3BU6 - chains A and B; structure by X-ray diffraction, 1.95 A resolution.

# Chain A
Molecule: insulin receptor subunit beta
Source organism: Homo sapiens
Notes: EC 2.7.10.1; fragment: protein kinase
UniProtKB: P06213 (INSR_HUMAN); residues 978-1283 here correspond to UniProt positions 1005-1310 (UniProt number = residue number + 27)
Chain sequence (306 residues; row label = number of the first residue in the row):
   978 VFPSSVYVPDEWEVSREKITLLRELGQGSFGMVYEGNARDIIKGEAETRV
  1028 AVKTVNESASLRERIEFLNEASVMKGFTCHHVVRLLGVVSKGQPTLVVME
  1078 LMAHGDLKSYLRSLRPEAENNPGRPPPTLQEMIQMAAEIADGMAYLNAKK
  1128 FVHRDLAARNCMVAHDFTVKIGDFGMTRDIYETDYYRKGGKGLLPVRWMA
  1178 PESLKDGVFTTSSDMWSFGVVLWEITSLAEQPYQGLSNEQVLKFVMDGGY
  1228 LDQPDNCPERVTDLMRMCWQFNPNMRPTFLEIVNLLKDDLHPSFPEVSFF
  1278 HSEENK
Not modelled in the structure: 978-986
Construct notes: engineered mutation Ser981 (Cys1008 in P06213); variant Asn1251 (Lys1278 in P06213)
Modified / non-standard residues: Tyr1158 (o-phosphotyrosine; PTR); Tyr1162 (o-phosphotyrosine; PTR); Tyr1163 (o-phosphotyrosine; PTR)
Curated features (UniProtKB/Swiss-Prot):
  - active site: Asp1132 (Proton donor/acceptor)
  - binding site (ATP): Ser1006, Lys1030, Glu1077 to Asp1083, Arg1136, Asn1137, Asp1150
  - modified residue: Tyr984 (Phosphotyrosine), Cys1056 (S-nitrosocysteine), Tyr1158 (Phosphotyrosine), Tyr1162 (Phosphotyrosine), Tyr1163 (Phosphotyrosine)
  - cross-link: Lys1052 (Glycyl lysine isopeptide (Lys-Gly) (interchain with G-Cter in ubiquitin))

# Chain B
Molecule: Insulin receptor substrate 2
UniProtKB: P81122 (IRS2_MOUSE); residues 620-634 here = UniProt positions 620-634
Chain sequence (15 residues; row label = number of the first residue in the row):
   620 AYNPYPEDYGDIEIG
Not modelled in the structure: 620
Modified / non-standard residues: Tyr628 (o-phosphotyrosine; PTR)

# Chain A / chain B interface
Pairs across the interface - 54 pairs, chain A then chain B:
  Leu1002(A) with Tyr621(B)
  Gly1003(A) with Tyr621(B)
  Gln1004(A) with Tyr621(B); Pro623(B)
  Val1010(A) with Tyr621(B), hydrophobic
  Ala1028(A) with Tyr621(B)
  Glu1077(A) with Tyr621(B)
  Leu1078(A) with Tyr621(B)
  Met1079(A) with Tyr621(B), hydrogen bond (backbone-side chain)
  Gly1082(A) with Tyr621(B)
  Asp1083(A) with Tyr621(B), hydrogen bond (side chain-backbone); Asn622(B), hydrogen bond (side chain-backbone); Tyr624(B)
  Lys1085(A) with Tyr624(B); Asp627(B), salt bridge
  Ser1086(A) with Asn622(B), hydrogen bond; Tyr624(B), hydrogen bond
  Asp1132(A) with Tyr628(B)
  Arg1136(A) with Tyr624(B); Asp627(B), salt bridge; Tyr628(B)
  Asn1137(A) with Tyr628(B)
  Lys1165(A) with Ile633(B)
  Gly1166(A) with Ile633(B); Gly634(B)
  Gly1167(A) with Ile631(B); Glu632(B); Ile633(B), hydrogen bond (backbone-backbone)
  Lys1168(A) with Ile631(B)
  Gly1169(A) with Gly629(B); Asp630(B); Ile631(B), hydrogen bond (backbone-backbone)
  Leu1170(A) with Tyr628(B); Gly629(B); Asp630(B)
  Leu1171(A) with Tyr628(B); Gly629(B), hydrogen bond (backbone-backbone); Ile633(B), hydrophobic
  Pro1172(A) with Asp627(B); Tyr628(B)
  Val1173(A) with Ile631(B), hydrophobic
  Trp1175(A) with Asp627(B)
  Ser1180(A) with Ile633(B)
  Leu1181(A) with Ile631(B), hydrophobic; Ile633(B); Gly634(B), hydrogen bond (backbone-backbone)
  Lys1182(A) with Gly634(B), hydrogen bond (backbone-backbone)
  Asp1183(A) with Gly634(B)
  Gly1184(A) with Ile633(B); Gly634(B)
  Phe1186(A) with Ile633(B), hydrophobic
  Gln1208(A) with Asp627(B), hydrogen bond
  Asn1215(A) with Tyr628(B); Gly629(B)
Also at the interface, not in a pair above, chain A (39 interface residues in all): Ser1006, Arg1089, Met1139, Asp1150, Met1176, Leu1219
Also at the interface, not in a pair above, chain B (13 interface residues in all): Glu626

# In short
39 residues of chain A face 13 of chain B across their interface, with 11 hydrogen bonds and 2 salt bridges.
Polar pairs include Lys1085(A)-Asp627(B), Arg1136(A)-Asp627(B) and Met1079(A)-Tyr621(B). UniProt lists
active-site residue Asp1132(A) and 12 ATP-binding residues on chain A.
Chain A is insulin receptor subunit beta (Homo sapiens) and chain B is Insulin receptor substrate 2; the
structure, Crystal structure of the insulin receptor kinase in complex with IRS2 KRLB phosphopeptide, was
determined by X-ray diffraction together with 3BU3 and 3BU5 from the same study.
